PDB entry 5MPC | electron microscopy, 7.70 A resolution (low resolution: residue-level contacts below are approximate; hydrogen-bond / salt-bridge calls are withheld) | chains H and M of the 48 polymer chains in the assembly

Chain H:
Protein: 26S protease regulatory subunit 7 homolog
From: Saccharomyces cerevisiae (strain ATCC 204508 / S288c)
UniProt: P33299 (PRS7_YEAST); residue numbers follow UniProt; this construct covers 1-467
Amino-acid sequence (467 residues; row label = number of the first residue in the row):
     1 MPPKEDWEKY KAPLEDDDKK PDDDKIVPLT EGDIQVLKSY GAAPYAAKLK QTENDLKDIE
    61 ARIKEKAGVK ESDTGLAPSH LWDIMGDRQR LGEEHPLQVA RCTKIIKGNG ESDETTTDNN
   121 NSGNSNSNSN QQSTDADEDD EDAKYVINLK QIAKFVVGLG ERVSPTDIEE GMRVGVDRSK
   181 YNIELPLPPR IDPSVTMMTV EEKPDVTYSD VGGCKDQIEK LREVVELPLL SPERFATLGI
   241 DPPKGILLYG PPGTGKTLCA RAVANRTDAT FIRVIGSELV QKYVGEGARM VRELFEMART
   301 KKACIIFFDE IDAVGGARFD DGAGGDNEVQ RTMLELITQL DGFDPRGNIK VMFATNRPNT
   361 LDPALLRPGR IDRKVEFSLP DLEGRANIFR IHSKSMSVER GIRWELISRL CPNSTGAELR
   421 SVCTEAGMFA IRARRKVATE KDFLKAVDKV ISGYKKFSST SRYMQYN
Unresolved in the structure: 1-41, 108-143, 458-467
Bound ions: Mg2+: Thr257 (together with ATP)
Small-molecule neighbours:
  - ATP (adenosine-5'-triphosphate), molecule 1: Gly212, Gly213, Lys215, Pro251, Pro252, Gly253, Thr254, Gly255, Lys256, Thr257, Leu258, Glu310, Asn356, Ile388, His392, Gly416, Ala417, Arg420
  - ATP, molecule 2: Asp341, Arg367, Pro368, Gly369, Arg370
Curated features (UniProtKB/Swiss-Prot):
  - binding site (ATP): Gly250 to Thr257
  - modified residue (Phosphoserine): Ser164, Ser231

Chain M:
Protein: 26S protease regulatory subunit 6A
From: Saccharomyces cerevisiae (strain ATCC 204508 / S288c)
UniProt: P33297 (PRS6A_YEAST); residue numbers follow UniProt; this construct covers 1-434
Amino-acid sequence (434 residues; each row starts with the number of its first residue):
     1 MATLEELDAQ TLPGDDELDQ EILNLSTQEL QTRAKLLDNE IRIFRSELQR LSHENNVMLE
    61 KIKDNKEKIK NNRQLPYLVA NVVEVMDMNE IEDKENSEST TQGGNVNLDN TAVGKAAVVK
   121 TSSRQTVFLP MVGLVDPDKL KPNDLVGVNK DSYLILDTLP SEFDSRVKAM EVDEKPTETY
   181 SDVGGLDKQI EELVEAIVLP MKRADKFKDM GIRAPKGALM YGPPGTGKTL LARACAAQTN
   241 ATFLKLAAPQ LVQMYIGEGA KLVRDAFALA KEKAPTIIFI DELDAIGTKR FDSEKSGDRE
   301 VQRTMLELLN QLDGFSSDDR VKVLAATNRV DVLDPALLRS GRLDRKIEFP LPSEDSRAQI
   361 LQIHSRKMTT DDDINWQELA RSTDEFNGAQ LKAVTVEAGM IALRNGQSSV KHEDFVEGIS
   421 EVQARKSKSV SFYA
Unresolved in the structure: 1-26, 88-114
Bound ions: Mg2+: Thr229 (together with ATP)
Small-molecule neighbours: ATP (adenosine-5'-triphosphate): Gly184, Pro224, Gly225, Thr226, Gly227, Lys228, Thr229, Glu282, Asn328, Ile360, His364, Gly388, Ala389, Lys392
Curated features (UniProtKB/Swiss-Prot):
  - binding site (ATP): Gly222 to Thr229
  - modified residue: Ala2 (N-acetylalanine), Tyr180 (Phosphotyrosine)

How chain H and chain M interact:
Pairs across the interface - 95 pairs, chain H then chain M:
  Arg101(H) with Glu258(M)
  Thr103(H) with Phe163(M)
  Lys104(H) with Phe163(M)
  Ile106(H) with Pro160(M)
  Lys144(H) with Leu75(M)
  Gln151(H) with Arg124(M)
  Ile152(H) with Ser122(M); Ser123(M); Arg124(M); Glu258(M)
  Ala153(H) with Ser122(M)
  Lys154(H) with Leu78(M); Val79(M); Ser122(M); Glu162(M)
  Phe155(H) with Tyr77(M); Leu78(M); Val79(M)
  Val156(H) with Leu75(M); Pro76(M); Tyr77(M); Val79(M); Leu159(M)
  Val157(H) with Leu75(M)
  Gly158(H) with Leu75(M)
  Glu170(H) with Phe163(M); Ser165(M)
  Ser179(H) with Lys150(M)
  Tyr181(H) with Pro76(M)
  Asp192(H) with Met254(M)
  Asp216(H) with Lys426(M)
  Gln217(H) with Lys426(M)
  Lys220(H) with Glu397(M)
  Glu223(H) with Met400(M); Arg404(M)
  Leu227(H) with Leu403(M)
  Arg234(H) with Leu403(M)
  Phe235(H) with Leu403(M)
  Thr237(H) with Thr369(M); Ser408(M)
  Leu238(H) with Met368(M); Thr369(M); Gly399(M); Leu403(M); Ser408(M)
  Gly239(H) with Lys367(M); Met368(M)
  Ile240(H) with Lys367(M); Met368(M); Gly399(M)
  Asp241(H) with Lys392(M)
  Tyr283(H) with Met254(M); Tyr255(M)
  Val284(H) with Val252(M); Met254(M)
  Glu286(H) with Met254(M)
  Arg289(H) with Arg166(M); Gln250(M); Val252(M); Gln253(M)
  Arg292(H) with Arg166(M)
  Arg318(H) with Arg329(M)
  Asp320(H) with Arg290(M)
  Gly324(H) with Arg290(M); Asp292(M)
  Gly325(H) with Arg290(M)
  Asp326(H) with Arg290(M)
  Asn327(H) with Ala285(M); Arg290(M)
  Gln330(H) with Asp284(M); Ala285(M); Arg329(M)
  Arg331(H) with Pro249(M); Gln250(M); Val252(M)
  Leu334(H) with Pro249(M)
  Glu335(H) with Arg166(M); Gln250(M)
  Thr338(H) with Gln250(M)
  Phe343(H) with Pro176(M); Glu178(M); Arg233(M)
  Arg367(H) with Pro224(M); Gly225(M); Asn387(M); Ala389(M)
  Pro368(H) with Ala389(M); Gln390(M)
  Arg373(H) with Val396(M); Glu397(M); Met400(M); Glu421(M)
  Lys374(H) with Glu421(M); Val422(M)
  Val375(H) with Lys426(M)
Other interface residues (no listed pair), chain H (60 interface residues in all): Asn148, Lys180, Arg190, Pro243, Gly285, Gly342, Gly369, Arg370, Glu376
Other interface residues (no listed pair), chain M (58 interface residues in all): Asp164, Lys175, Ile256, Glu282, Asp298, Ala393, Ala402, Gln407, Gln423

Overview:
Chain H and chain M form an interface of 60 and 58 residues respectively. One ATP molecule is bound between
chain H and chain M. Chain H binds ATP. UniProt lists 8 ATP-binding residues on chain H; 8 ATP-binding
residues on chain M.
Chain H is 26S protease regulatory subunit 7 homolog and chain M is 26S protease regulatory subunit 6A, both
from Saccharomyces cerevisiae (strain ATCC 204508 / S288c); the structure, 26S proteasome in presence of BeFx
(s4), was determined by electron microscopy together with 5MP9, 5MPA, 5MPB, 5MPD and 5MPE from the same study.
